Entry 2CJA (X-ray diffraction, 2.20 A resolution); this record covers chains A and B.

== Chain A (and B) ==
Protein: Seryl-tRNA synthetase
Organism: Methanosarcina barkeri
Notes: EC 6.1.1.11; chain B of this document is another copy of the same molecule, construct and numbering; everything in this record applies to it too
UniProtKB: Q46AN5 (Q46AN5_METBA); residue numbers follow UniProt; this construct covers 1-502
Sequence (522 residues; numbered -20 to 502; 1 number in that range is skipped by the numbering (no residue carries it; nothing is unmodelled there); the number before each row is that of its first residue; numbers below 1 keep their minus sign (Mse-20 is residue -20)):
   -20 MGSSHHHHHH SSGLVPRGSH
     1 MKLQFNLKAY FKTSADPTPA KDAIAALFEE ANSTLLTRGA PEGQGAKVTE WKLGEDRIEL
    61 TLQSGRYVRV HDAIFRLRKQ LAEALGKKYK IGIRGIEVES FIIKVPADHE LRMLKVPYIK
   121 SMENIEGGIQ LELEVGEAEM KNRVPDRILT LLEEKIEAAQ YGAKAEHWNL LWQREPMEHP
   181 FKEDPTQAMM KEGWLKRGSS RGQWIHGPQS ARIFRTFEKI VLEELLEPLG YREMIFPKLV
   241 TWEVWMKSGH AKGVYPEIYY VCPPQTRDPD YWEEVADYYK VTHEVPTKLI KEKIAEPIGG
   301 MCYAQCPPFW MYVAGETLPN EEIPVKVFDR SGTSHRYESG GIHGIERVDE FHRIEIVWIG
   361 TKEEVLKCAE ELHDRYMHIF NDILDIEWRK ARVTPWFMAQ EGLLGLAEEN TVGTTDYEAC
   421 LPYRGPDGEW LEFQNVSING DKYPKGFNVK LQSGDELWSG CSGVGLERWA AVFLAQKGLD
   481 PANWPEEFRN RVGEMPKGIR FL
Not modelled in the structure: -20 to -3, 13-20, 54-56, 394-409 (chain B: -20 to -4, 394-409)
Modified positions: Mse-20, Mse398 (selenomethionine); Mse1, Mse113, Mse122, Mse140, Mse177, Mse189, Mse190, Mse234, Mse246, Mse301, Mse311, Mse377, Mse495 (selenomethionine; parent Met)
Covalent attachments: covalent link His-1-Mse1
Ion coordination: Zn2+: Cys306, Glu355, Cys461
Ligand contacts: ATP (adenosine-5'-triphosphate): His250, Tyr303, Ala304, Arg336, Glu338, Glu346, Arg347, Val348, Phe351, Arg353, Glu432, Phe433, Gln434, Asn435, Gly463, Val464, Gly465, Glu467, Arg468

== Interface between chain A and chain B ==
Pairs across the interface - 229 pairs, chain A then chain B:
  Arg112(A) - Glu273(B)  salt bridge
  Leu114(A) - Glu273(B)
  Lys115(A) - Glu274(B)
  Val116(A) - Val281(B)  hydrophobic
  Pro117(A) - Tyr278(B)  hydrophobic
  Pro117(A) - Thr282(B)
  Arg147(A) - Lys280(B)
  Arg147(A) - Val281(B)  hydrogen bond (side chain-backbone)
  Arg147(A) - His283(B)
  Ile148(A) - Val281(B)  hydrophobic
  Leu151(A) - Asp277(B)
  Leu151(A) - Val281(B)  hydrophobic
  Lys155(A) - Glu273(B)  salt bridge
  Lys155(A) - Asp277(B)  salt bridge
  Gly193(A) - Tyr312(B)  hydrogen bond (backbone-side chain)
  Trp194(A) - Tyr312(B)
  Leu195(A) - Tyr312(B)
  Lys196(A) - Tyr312(B)  hydrogen bond (side chain-backbone)
  Lys196(A) - Glu316(B)  salt bridge
  Ser199(A) - Thr241(B)  hydrogen bond
  Ser199(A) - Glu243(B)  hydrogen bond
  Ser199(A) - Val244(B)
  Ser200(A) - Leu239(B)
  Ser200(A) - Thr241(B)
  Gln203(A) - Pro237(B)
  Gln203(A) - Leu239(B)  hydrogen bond (side chain-backbone)
  Trp204(A) - Pro237(B)
  Ile205(A) - Mse234(B)  hydrophobic
  Ile205(A) - Ile235(B)
  Ile205(A) - Pro237(B)  hydrophobic
  Ile205(A) - Pro308(B)
  Ile205(A) - Mse311(B)  hydrophobic
  Ile205(A) - Tyr312(B)  hydrophobic
  His206(A) - Mse234(B)
  His206(A) - Ile235(B)  hydrogen bond (backbone-backbone)
  Gly207(A) - Mse234(B)
  Gly207(A) - Tyr312(B)
  Pro208(A) - Glu233(B)
  Pro208(A) - Mse234(B)
  Ala211(A) - Glu233(B)
  Ala211(A) - Mse234(B)  hydrophobic
  Phe214(A) - Ile235(B)  hydrophobic
  Arg215(A) - Glu233(B)  salt bridge
  Arg215(A) - Arg330(B)
  Arg232(A) - Lys497(B)  hydrogen bond (side chain-backbone)
  Arg232(A) - Gly498(B)  hydrogen bond (side chain-backbone)
  Arg232(A) - Ile499(B)
  Glu233(A) - Pro208(B)
  Glu233(A) - Ala211(B)
  Glu233(A) - Arg215(B)  salt bridge
  Mse234(A) - Ile205(B)  hydrophobic
  Mse234(A) - His206(B)
  Mse234(A) - Gly207(B)
  Mse234(A) - Pro208(B)
  Mse234(A) - Ala211(B)  hydrophobic
  Mse234(A) - Ile499(B)
  Ile235(A) - Ile205(B)
  Ile235(A) - His206(B)  hydrogen bond (backbone-backbone)
  Ile235(A) - Phe214(B)  hydrophobic
  Ile235(A) - His352(B)
  Pro237(A) - Gln203(B)
  Pro237(A) - Trp204(B)
  Pro237(A) - Ile205(B)  hydrophobic
  Pro237(A) - Glu350(B)
  Lys238(A) - Thr333(B)
  Lys238(A) - Glu350(B)  hydrogen bond (backbone-side chain)
  Leu239(A) - Ser200(B)
  Leu239(A) - Gln203(B)  hydrogen bond (backbone-side chain)
  Leu239(A) - Tyr259(B)  hydrophobic
  Leu239(A) - Mse301(B)  hydrophobic
  Leu239(A) - Glu350(B)  hydrogen bond (backbone-side chain)
  Thr241(A) - Ser199(B)  hydrogen bond
  Thr241(A) - Ser200(B)
  Trp242(A) - Val285(B)  hydrophobic
  Trp242(A) - Thr287(B)
  Glu243(A) - Ser199(B)  hydrogen bond
  Val244(A) - Ser199(B)
  Mse246(A) - Tyr279(B)
  Mse246(A) - Val285(B)  hydrophobic
  Ala251(A) - Tyr279(B)
  Lys252(A) - Ala276(B)
  Lys252(A) - Lys280(B)
  Tyr255(A) - Trp272(B)  hydrophobic
  Tyr255(A) - Val275(B)
  Tyr255(A) - Val285(B)
  Tyr255(A) - Ile290(B)  hydrophobic
  Pro256(A) - Pro264(B)
  Pro256(A) - Arg267(B)
  Pro256(A) - Trp272(B)
  Glu257(A) - Arg267(B)  salt bridge
  Ile258(A) - Pro264(B)
  Tyr259(A) - Leu239(B)  hydrophobic
  Tyr259(A) - Val261(B)  hydrophobic
  Tyr259(A) - Cys262(B)
  Tyr259(A) - Ile298(B)  hydrophobic
  Tyr260(A) - Tyr260(B)
  Tyr260(A) - Val261(B)
  Tyr260(A) - Cys262(B)  hydrogen bond (backbone-backbone)
  Tyr260(A) - Trp272(B)
  Tyr260(A) - Ile290(B)  hydrophobic
  Tyr260(A) - Ile294(B)  hydrophobic
  Val261(A) - Tyr259(B)  hydrophobic
  Val261(A) - Tyr260(B)
  Val261(A) - Mse301(B)  hydrophobic
  Cys262(A) - Tyr259(B)
  Cys262(A) - Tyr260(B)  hydrogen bond (backbone-backbone)
  Pro263(A) - Tyr337(B)  hydrophobic
  Pro264(A) - Pro256(B)
  Pro264(A) - Ile258(B)
  Pro264(A) - Tyr337(B)
  Arg267(A) - Pro256(B)
  Arg267(A) - Glu257(B)  salt bridge
  Arg267(A) - Tyr337(B)  hydrogen bond (side chain-backbone)
  Arg267(A) - Glu338(B)
  Arg267(A) - Ser339(B)
  Asp270(A) - Arg112(B)  salt bridge
  Trp272(A) - Tyr255(B)  hydrophobic
  Trp272(A) - Pro256(B)
  Trp272(A) - Tyr260(B)
  Glu273(A) - Arg112(B)  salt bridge
  Glu273(A) - Leu114(B)
  Glu273(A) - Lys155(B)  salt bridge
  Glu274(A) - Lys115(B)  salt bridge
  Val275(A) - Tyr255(B)
  Ala276(A) - Lys252(B)
  Ala276(A) - Tyr255(B)  hydrophobic
  Asp277(A) - Val116(B)
  Asp277(A) - Leu151(B)
  Asp277(A) - Lys155(B)  salt bridge
  Tyr278(A) - Pro117(B)  hydrophobic
  Tyr279(A) - Mse246(B)  hydrogen bond (side chain-backbone)
  Tyr279(A) - Ala251(B)
  Tyr279(A) - Lys252(B)
  Tyr279(A) - Tyr255(B)
  Lys280(A) - Arg147(B)
  Lys280(A) - Leu151(B)
  Lys280(A) - Glu154(B)  salt bridge
  Lys280(A) - Lys252(B)
  Val281(A) - Val116(B)  hydrophobic
  Val281(A) - Pro117(B)
  Val281(A) - Tyr118(B)  hydrophobic
  Val281(A) - Arg147(B)  hydrogen bond (backbone-side chain)
  Val281(A) - Ile148(B)  hydrophobic
  Val281(A) - Leu151(B)  hydrophobic
  His283(A) - Arg147(B)  hydrogen bond
  His283(A) - Mse246(B)
  Val285(A) - Trp242(B)  hydrophobic
  Val285(A) - Mse246(B)
  Thr287(A) - Trp242(B)
  Thr287(A) - Glu296(B)  hydrogen bond
  Thr287(A) - Pro297(B)
  Lys288(A) - Glu296(B)
  Ile290(A) - Tyr255(B)  hydrophobic
  Ile290(A) - Tyr260(B)  hydrophobic
  Ile290(A) - Pro297(B)  hydrophobic
  Lys291(A) - Lys291(B)  hydrogen bond (side chain-backbone)
  Lys291(A) - Glu292(B)
  Lys291(A) - Ile294(B)  hydrogen bond (side chain-backbone)
  Lys291(A) - Ala295(B)
  Lys291(A) - Pro297(B)
  Glu292(A) - Lys291(B)
  Ile294(A) - Tyr260(B)  hydrophobic
  Ile294(A) - Cys262(B)  hydrophobic
  Ile294(A) - Lys291(B)  hydrogen bond (backbone-side chain)
  Ala295(A) - Lys291(B)
  Glu296(A) - Thr287(B)  hydrogen bond
  Glu296(A) - Lys288(B)
  Pro297(A) - Thr287(B)
  Pro297(A) - Ile290(B)  hydrophobic
  Pro297(A) - Lys291(B)
  Ile298(A) - Tyr259(B)  hydrophobic
  Mse301(A) - Leu239(B)  hydrophobic
  Mse301(A) - Val261(B)  hydrophobic
  Mse301(A) - Mse301(B)
  Pro308(A) - Ile205(B)
  Mse311(A) - Ile205(B)  hydrophobic
  Tyr312(A) - Gly193(B)  hydrogen bond (side chain-backbone)
  Tyr312(A) - Lys196(B)  hydrogen bond (backbone-side chain)
  Tyr312(A) - Ile205(B)
  Tyr312(A) - Gly207(B)
  Tyr312(A) - Phe501(B)
  Val313(A) - Phe501(B)  hydrophobic
  Glu316(A) - Lys196(B)  salt bridge
  Glu316(A) - Phe501(B)
  Thr317(A) - Phe501(B)
  Thr317(A) - Leu502(B)  hydrogen bond (backbone-backbone)
  Leu318(A) - Ile499(B)  hydrophobic
  Leu318(A) - Arg500(B)
  Leu318(A) - Phe501(B)  hydrophobic
  Pro319(A) - Arg500(B)
  Pro319(A) - Phe501(B)
  Pro319(A) - Leu502(B)
  Glu321(A) - Arg500(B)  salt bridge
  Glu322(A) - Gly498(B)
  Glu322(A) - Ile499(B)
  Glu322(A) - Arg500(B)  salt bridge
  Val325(A) - Ile499(B)  hydrophobic
  Ser331(A) - Gly332(B)
  Ser331(A) - His352(B)
  Gly332(A) - Ser331(B)
  Gly332(A) - Gly332(B)
  Thr333(A) - Lys238(B)
  Thr333(A) - Ser331(B)
  Tyr337(A) - Pro264(B)  hydrophobic
  Tyr337(A) - Arg267(B)  hydrogen bond (backbone-side chain)
  Glu338(A) - Arg267(B)
  Ser339(A) - Arg267(B)
  Glu350(A) - Pro237(B)
  Glu350(A) - Lys238(B)  hydrogen bond (side chain-backbone)
  Glu350(A) - Leu239(B)  hydrogen bond (side chain-backbone)
  His352(A) - Ile235(B)
  His352(A) - Ser331(B)
  Gln452(A) - Leu502(B)
  Lys497(A) - Arg232(B)  hydrogen bond (backbone-side chain)
  Gly498(A) - Arg232(B)  hydrogen bond (backbone-side chain)
  Gly498(A) - Glu322(B)
  Ile499(A) - Arg232(B)
  Ile499(A) - Leu318(B)  hydrophobic
  Ile499(A) - Glu322(B)
  Ile499(A) - Val325(B)  hydrophobic
  Arg500(A) - Pro319(B)
  Arg500(A) - Glu322(B)  hydrogen bond (backbone-side chain)
  Phe501(A) - Tyr312(B)
  Phe501(A) - Val313(B)  hydrophobic
  Phe501(A) - Glu316(B)
  Phe501(A) - Thr317(B)
  Phe501(A) - Leu318(B)  hydrophobic
  Leu502(A) - Thr317(B)  hydrogen bond (backbone-backbone)
  Leu502(A) - Gln452(B)
Other interface residues (no listed pair), chain A (108 interface residues in all): Tyr118, Phe236, Gln265, Thr266, Pro269, Thr282, Val327, Arg330, His335
Other interface residues (no listed pair), chain B (109 interface residues in all): Val144, Trp194, Leu195, Phe236, Pro263, Gln265, Thr266, Pro269, Phe309, Val327, His335

== In short ==
The interface between chain A and chain B involves 108 residues on one side and 109 on the other; the contacts
include 36 hydrogen bonds and 17 salt bridges. Polar pairs include Arg112(A)-Glu273(B), Lys155(A)-Glu273(B)
and Lys155(A)-Asp277(B). Ligands of chain A: ATP.
Chain A and chain B are both Seryl-tRNA synthetase (Methanosarcina barkeri); the structure, Crystal structure
of Methanosarcina barkeri seryl-tRNA synthetase complexed with ATP, was determined by X-ray diffraction (same
publication as 2CJ9 and 2CJB).
